PDB entry 7KHK | X-ray diffraction, 2.34 A resolution | chain A

== Chain A ==
Protein: Mast/stem cell growth factor receptor Kit
Organism: Homo sapiens
Amino-acid sequence (335 residues; numbered 542 to 934; 58 numbers in that range are skipped by the numbering (no residue carries them; nothing is unmodelled there); the number before each row is that of its first residue):
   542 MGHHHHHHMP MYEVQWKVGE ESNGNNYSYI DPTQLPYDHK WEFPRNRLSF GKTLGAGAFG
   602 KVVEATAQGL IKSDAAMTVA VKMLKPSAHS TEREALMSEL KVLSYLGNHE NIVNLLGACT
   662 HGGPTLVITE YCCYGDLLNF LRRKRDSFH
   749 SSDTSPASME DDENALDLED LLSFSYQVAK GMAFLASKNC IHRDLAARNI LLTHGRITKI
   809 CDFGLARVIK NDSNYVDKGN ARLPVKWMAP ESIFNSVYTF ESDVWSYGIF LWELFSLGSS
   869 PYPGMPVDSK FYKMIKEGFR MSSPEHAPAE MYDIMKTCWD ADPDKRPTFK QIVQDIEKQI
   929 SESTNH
Unresolved in the structure: 542-565, 628-630, 749-760, 827-828, 932-934
What the authors report for this chain:
  - contacts within the chain: Tyr646-Val816 (hydrophobic contact)

== In short ==
The paper reports contacts within the chain involving Tyr646 and Val816.
Chain A is Mast/stem cell growth factor receptor Kit (Homo sapiens); the structure, Crystal structure of KIT
kinase domain with a small molecule inhibitor, PLX9486 (bezuclastinib) in the DFG-in ..., was determined by
X-ray diffraction (same publication as 7KHG and 7KHJ).
